PDB entry 7S7H | X-ray diffraction, 2.40 A resolution | chains B and H of the 8 polymer chains in the assembly

# Chain B
Molecule: Methane monooxygenase beta chain
Source organism: Methylosinus trichosporium OB3b
UniProt: A0A2D2D5X7 (A0A2D2D5X7_METTR); residues 4-395 here = UniProt positions 4-395
Amino-acid sequence (392 residues; numbered 4 to 395; the number before each row is that of its first residue):
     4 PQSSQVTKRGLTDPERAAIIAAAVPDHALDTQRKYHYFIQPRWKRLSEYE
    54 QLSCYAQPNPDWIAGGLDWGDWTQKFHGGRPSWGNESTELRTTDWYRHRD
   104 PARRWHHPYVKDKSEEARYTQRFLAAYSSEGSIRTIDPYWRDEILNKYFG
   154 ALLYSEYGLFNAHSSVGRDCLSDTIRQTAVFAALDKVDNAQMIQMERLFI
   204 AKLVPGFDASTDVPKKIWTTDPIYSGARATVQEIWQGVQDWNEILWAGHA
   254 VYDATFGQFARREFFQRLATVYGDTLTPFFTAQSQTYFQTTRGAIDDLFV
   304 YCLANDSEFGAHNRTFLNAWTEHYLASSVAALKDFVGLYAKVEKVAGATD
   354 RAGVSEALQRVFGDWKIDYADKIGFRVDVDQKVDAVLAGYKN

# Chain H
Molecule: Methane monooxygenase regulatory protein B
Source organism: Methylosinus trichosporium OB3b
UniProt: A0A2D2D0T8 (A0A2D2D0T8_METTR); residues 3-133 here = UniProt positions 3-133
Amino-acid sequence (131 residues; each row starts with the number of its first residue):
     3 SAHNAYNAGIMQKTGKAFADEFFAEENQVVHESNAVVLVLMKSDEIDAII
    53 EDIVLKGGKAKNPSIVVEDKAGFWWIKADGAIEIDAAEAGELLGKPFSVY
   103 DLLINVASAVGRAYTLGTKFTITSELMGLDR
Unresolved in the structure: 133
Sequence notes: engineered mutation A109 (Ser in A0A2D2D0T8), A111 (Thr in A0A2D2D0T8)
Reported in the primary citation:
  - mutagenesis - S109A/T111A (3-4 fold): increased catalytic activity on substrates larger than methane (citing earlier work)
  - mutagenesis - T111A: increased catalytic activity on ethane (citing earlier work)

# Chain B / chain H interface
Residue-residue contacts (7; chain B residue first):
  K37(B) with L94(H)
  K47(B) with E93(H), salt bridge
  R48(B) with E93(H), salt bridge
  L49(B) with G96(H)
  S50(B) with G96(H)
  E51(B) with G96(H), hydrogen bond (backbone-backbone); K97(H)
Interface residues without a listed pair, chain B (7 interface residues in all): Y52
Interface residues without a listed pair, chain H (5 interface residues in all): L95

# Summary
Chain B and chain H form an interface of 7 and 5 residues respectively, with 1 hydrogen bond and 2 salt
bridges. Among the polar pairs are K47(B)-E93(H), R48(B)-E93(H) and E51(B)-G96(H). The paper reports that
S109A/T111A of chain H increase catalytic activity on substrates larger than methane; T111A of chain H
increases catalytic activity on ethane.
Chain B is Methane monooxygenase beta chain and chain H is Methane monooxygenase regulatory protein B, both
from Methylosinus trichosporium OB3b; the structure, Complex structure of Methane monooxygenase hydroxylase
and regulatory subunit DBL2, was determined by X-ray diffraction (same publication as 7S6Q, 7S6R, 7S6S and
7S6T).
